Entry 6CGI (X-ray diffraction, 2.30 A resolution); this record covers chain A.

== Chain A ==
Name: Type III secretion system effector protein
Organism: Salmonella typhimurium (strain SL1344)
Reference sequence: A0A0H3NMP8 (A0A0H3NMP8_SALTS); residue numbers follow UniProt; this construct covers 25-335
Chain sequence (314 residues; row label = number of the first residue in the row):
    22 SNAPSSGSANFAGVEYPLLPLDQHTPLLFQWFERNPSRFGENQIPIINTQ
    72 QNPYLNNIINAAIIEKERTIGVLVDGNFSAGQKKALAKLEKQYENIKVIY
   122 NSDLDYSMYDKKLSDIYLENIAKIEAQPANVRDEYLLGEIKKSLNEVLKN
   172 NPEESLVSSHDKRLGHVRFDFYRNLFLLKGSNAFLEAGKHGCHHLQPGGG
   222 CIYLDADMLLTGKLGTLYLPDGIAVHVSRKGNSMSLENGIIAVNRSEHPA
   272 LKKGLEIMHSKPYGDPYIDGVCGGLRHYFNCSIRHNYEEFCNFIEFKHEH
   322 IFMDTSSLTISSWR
Disordered / not traced: 22-26, 331-335
Differences from the reference sequence: expression tag (22-24)
Small-molecule neighbours: UDP (uridine-5'-diphosphate): Gln-51, Trp-52, Phe-53, Tyr-75, His-187, Phe-190, Arg-194, Tyr-224, Asp-226, Ala-227, Asp-228, Ser-327
Reported in the primary citation:
  - binding site for UDP: Gln-51, Trp-52, Phe-53, Arg-55, Phe-190, Tyr-224, Ala-227
  - conformationally variable residues (side-chain flip): Arg-55, Ala-143 to Leu-158
  - catalytic residues: Glu-258 (proposed by the authors, not directly observed)
  - mutagenesis - D226A/D228A: abolished catalytic activity

== In short ==
Chain A binds UDP. The paper reports the catalytic residue Glu-258; D226A/D228A abolish catalytic activity.
Chain A is Type III secretion system effector protein (Salmonella typhimurium (strain SL1344)); the structure,
Structure of Salmonella Effector SseK3, was determined by X-ray diffraction (same publication as 6DUS).
